Entry 6RIN (electron microscopy, 3.70 A resolution); this record covers chains T and D of the 9 polymer chains in the assembly.

Chain T:
Molecule: Template DNA
Sequence (39 nucleotides; numbered 1 to 39; the number before each row is that of its first residue):
     1 GCAGCTAGCCATGCACATCGCCTGGAATGGGTGATGTGC
Not modelled in the structure: 1, 29-39

Chain D:
Molecule: DNA-directed RNA polymerase subunit beta'
From: Escherichia coli (strain K12)
Notes: EC 2.7.7.6
Reference sequence: P0A8T7 (RPOC_ECOLI); residue numbers follow UniProt; this construct covers 1-1407
Amino-acid sequence (1407 residues; row label = number of the first residue in the row):
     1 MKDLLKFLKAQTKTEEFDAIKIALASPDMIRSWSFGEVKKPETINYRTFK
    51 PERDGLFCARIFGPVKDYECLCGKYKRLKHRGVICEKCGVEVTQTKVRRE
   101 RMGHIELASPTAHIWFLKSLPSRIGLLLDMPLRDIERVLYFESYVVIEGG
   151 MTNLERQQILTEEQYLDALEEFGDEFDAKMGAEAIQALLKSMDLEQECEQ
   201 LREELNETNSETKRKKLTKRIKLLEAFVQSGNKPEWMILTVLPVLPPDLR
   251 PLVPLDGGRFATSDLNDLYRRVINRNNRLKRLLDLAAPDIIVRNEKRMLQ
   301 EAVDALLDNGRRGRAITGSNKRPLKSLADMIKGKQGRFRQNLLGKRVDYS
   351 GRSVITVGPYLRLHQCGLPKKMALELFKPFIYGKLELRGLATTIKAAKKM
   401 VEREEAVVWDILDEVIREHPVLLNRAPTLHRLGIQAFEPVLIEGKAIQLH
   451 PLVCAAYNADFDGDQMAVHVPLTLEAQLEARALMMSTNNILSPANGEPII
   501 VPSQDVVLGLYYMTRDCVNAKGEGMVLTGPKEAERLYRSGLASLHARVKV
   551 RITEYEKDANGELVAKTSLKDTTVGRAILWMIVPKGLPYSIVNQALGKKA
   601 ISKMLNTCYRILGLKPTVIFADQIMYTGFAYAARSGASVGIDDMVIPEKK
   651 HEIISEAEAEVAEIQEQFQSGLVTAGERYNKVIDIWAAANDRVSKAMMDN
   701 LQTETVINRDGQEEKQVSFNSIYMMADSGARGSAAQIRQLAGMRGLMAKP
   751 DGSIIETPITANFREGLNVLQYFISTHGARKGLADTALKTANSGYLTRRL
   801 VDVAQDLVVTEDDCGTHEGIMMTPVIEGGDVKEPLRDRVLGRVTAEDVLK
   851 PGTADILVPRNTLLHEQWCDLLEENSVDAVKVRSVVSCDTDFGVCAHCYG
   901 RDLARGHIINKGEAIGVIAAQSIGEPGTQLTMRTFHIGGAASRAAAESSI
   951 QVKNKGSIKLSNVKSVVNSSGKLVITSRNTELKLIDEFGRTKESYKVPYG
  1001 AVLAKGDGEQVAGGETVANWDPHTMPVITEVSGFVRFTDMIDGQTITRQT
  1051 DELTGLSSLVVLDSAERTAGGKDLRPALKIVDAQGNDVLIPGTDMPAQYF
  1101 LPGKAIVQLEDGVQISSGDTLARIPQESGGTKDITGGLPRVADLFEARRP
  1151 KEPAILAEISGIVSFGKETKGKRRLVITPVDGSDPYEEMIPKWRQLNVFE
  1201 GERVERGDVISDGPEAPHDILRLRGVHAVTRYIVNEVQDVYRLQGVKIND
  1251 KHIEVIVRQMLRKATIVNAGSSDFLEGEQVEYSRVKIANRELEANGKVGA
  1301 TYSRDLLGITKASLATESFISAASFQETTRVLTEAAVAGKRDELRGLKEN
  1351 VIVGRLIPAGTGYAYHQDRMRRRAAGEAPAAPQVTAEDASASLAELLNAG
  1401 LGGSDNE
Not modelled in the structure: 1-15, 1374-1407
Ion coordination: Zn2+ site 1: Cys70, Cys72, Cys85, Cys88; Mg2+: Asp460, Asp462, Asp464 (shared with 2 residues of chain R); Zn2+ site 2: Cys814, Cys888, Cys895, Cys898
Curated features (UniProtKB/Swiss-Prot):
  - binding site (Zn(2+)): Cys70, Cys72, Cys85, Cys88, Cys814, Cys888, Cys895, Cys898
  - binding site (Mg(2+)): Asp460, Asp462, Asp464
  - modified residue: Lys983 (N6-acetyllysine)
  - mutagenesis: Gln504 (Q504P: Resistant to antibiotics salinamide A and B), Asn690 (N690D: Resistant to antibiotics salinamide A and B), Met697 (M697V: Resistant to antibiotics salinamide A and B), Ala735 (A735T: Resistant to antibiotics salinamide A and B), Arg738 (R738C/H/P/S: Resistant to antibiotics salinamide A and B), Ala748 (A748E: Resistant to antibiotics salinamide A and B), Pro758 (P758S/T: Resistant to antibiotics salinamide A and B), Phe763 (F763C: Resistant to antibiotics salinamide A and B), Ser775 (S775A: Resistant to antibiotics salinamide A and B), Ala779 (A779T/V: Resistant to antibiotics salinamide A and B), Arg780 (R780C: Resistant to antibiotics salinamide A and B), Gly782 (G782A/C: Resistant to antibiotics salinamide A and B), 1 further mutagenesis entry in UniProt
Reported in the primary citation:
  - binding site for the 14-nt RNA strand: Lys789, Thr790

How chain T and chain D interact:
Contacting residue pairs (15):
  DA3(T) - Ser210(D)  hydrogen bond to the phosphate
  DA11(T) - Leu120(D)  phosphate contact
  DT12(T) - Arg311(D)  salt bridge to the phosphate
  DT12(T) - Gln1326(D)  phosphate contact
  DG13(T) - Gln1326(D)  phosphate contact
  DG13(T) - Glu1327(D)  phosphate contact
  DC14(T) - Arg339(D)  salt bridge to the phosphate
  DC14(T) - Tyr795(D)  phosphate contact
  DA15(T) - Lys334(D)  phosphate contact
  DA15(T) - Gly794(D)  sugar contact
  DC16(T) - Lys334(D)  salt bridge to the phosphate
  DC16(T) - Arg339(D)  salt bridge to the phosphate
  DT18(T) - Arg346(D)  salt bridge to the phosphate
  DT18(T) - Arg352(D)  hydrogen bond to the phosphate
  DG25(T) - Ser319(D)  hydrogen bond to the phosphate
Interface residues without a listed pair, chain T (13 interface residues in all): DC2, DA17, DC19, DG24
Interface residues without a listed pair, chain D (16 interface residues in all): Ala261, Ala426, Thr790, Ala791

In short:
13 residues of chain T face 16 of chain D across their interface; the contacts include 3 hydrogen bonds and 5
salt bridges. Polar pairs include DA3(T)-Ser210(D), DT18(T)-Arg352(D) and DG25(T)-Ser319(D). The paper reports
a binding site for the 14-nt RNA strand at Lys789(D) and Thr790(D).
Chain T is Template DNA and chain D is DNA-directed RNA polymerase subunit beta' (Escherichia coli (strain
K12)); the structure, Cryo-EM structure of E. coli RNA polymerase backtracked elongation complex bound to GreB
transcription factor, was determined by electron microscopy together with 6RH3, 6RI7, 6RI9 and 6RIP from the
same study.
